Entry 7AY0 (X-ray diffraction, 3.60 A resolution); this record covers chains A and B.

== Chain A ==
Protein: WD repeat-containing protein 48
From: Homo sapiens
Reference sequence: Q8TAF3 (WDR48_HUMAN); residues 1-563 here = UniProt positions 1-563
Chain sequence (563 residues; row label = number of the first residue in the row):
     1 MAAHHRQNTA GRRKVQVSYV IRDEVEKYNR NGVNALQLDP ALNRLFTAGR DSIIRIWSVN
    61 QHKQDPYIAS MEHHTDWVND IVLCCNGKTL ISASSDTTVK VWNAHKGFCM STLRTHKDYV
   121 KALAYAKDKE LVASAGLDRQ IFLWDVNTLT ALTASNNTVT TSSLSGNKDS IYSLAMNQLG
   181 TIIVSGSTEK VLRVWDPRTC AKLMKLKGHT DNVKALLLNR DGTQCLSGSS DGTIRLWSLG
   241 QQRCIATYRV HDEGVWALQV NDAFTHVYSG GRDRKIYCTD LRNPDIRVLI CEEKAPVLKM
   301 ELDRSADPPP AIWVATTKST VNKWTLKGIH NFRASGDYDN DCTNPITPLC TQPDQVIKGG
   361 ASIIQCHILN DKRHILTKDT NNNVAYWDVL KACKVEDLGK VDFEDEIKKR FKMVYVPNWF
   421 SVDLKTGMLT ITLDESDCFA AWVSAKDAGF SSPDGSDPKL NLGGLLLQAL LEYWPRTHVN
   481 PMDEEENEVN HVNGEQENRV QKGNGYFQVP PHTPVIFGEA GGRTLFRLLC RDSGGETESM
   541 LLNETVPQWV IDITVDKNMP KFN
Disordered / not traced: 1-12, 330-343, 481-501, 560-563
Swiss-Prot annotation at these positions:
  - modified residue: Tyr28 (Phosphotyrosine), Lys214 (N6-acetyllysine)
  - mutagenesis: Arg30 (R30A: In UAF1(3A); impaired DNA-binding; when associated with A-50 and A-168. In UAF1(3A) ...), Arg50 (R50A: In UAF1(3A); impaired DNA-binding; when associated with A-30 and A-168. In UAF1(3A) ...), Trp77 (W77A: Impaired binding to USP12; when associated with Ala-256), Lys117 (K117A: In UAF1(11A); impaired DNA-binding; when associated with A-30, A-50, A-161, A-168, A-230, A-272, A-274, A-275, A-318 and A-363. In UAF1(11A) ...), Tyr119 (Y119A: Impaired binding to USP12; when associated with Ala-172), Thr161 (T161A: In UAF1(11A); impaired DNA-binding; when associated with A-30, A-50, A-117, A-168, A-230, A-272, A-274, A-275, A-318 and A-363. In UAF1(11A) ...), Lys168 (K168A: In UAF1(3A); impaired DNA-binding; when associated with A-30 and A-50. In UAF1(3A) ...), Ser170 (S170Y: Strongly reduces interaction with USP46 and abolishes stimulation of USP46 enzyme activity), Tyr172 (Y172A: Impaired binding to USP12; when associated with Ala-119), Lys214 (K214E: Strongly reduces interaction with USP12 or USP46 and abolishes stimulation of their enzyme activity; when associated with A-256 and D-272), Ser230 (S230A: In UAF1(11A); impaired DNA-binding; when associated with A-30, A-50, A-117, A-161, A-168, A-272, A-274, A-275, A-318 and A-363. In UAF1(11A) ...), Trp256 (W256A: Strongly reduces interaction with USP12 or USP46 and abolishes stimulation of their enzyme activity; when associated with E-214 and D-272. Impaired binding to USP12; when associated with Ala-77), 6 further mutagenesis entries in UniProt

== Chain B ==
Protein: Ubiquitin carboxyl-terminal hydrolase 1
From: Homo sapiens
Notes: EC 3.4.19.12
Chain sequence (397 residues; row label = number of the first residue in the row; note: 324 numbers in that range are skipped by the numbering (no residue carries them; nothing is unmodelled there)):
    65 GGSPINCEKR ENLLPFVGLN NLGNTCYLNS ILQVLYFCPG FKSGVKHLFN IIS
   132 RKKEALKSLA SYELICSLQS LIISVEQLQA SFLLNPEKYT DELATQPRRL LNTLRELNPM
   192 YEGYLQHDAQ EVLQCILGNI QETCQLLK
   400 KEEVKNVAEN EVKPINKGEE QIGFELVEKL FQGQLVLRTR CLECESLTER REDFQDISVP
   460 VQEDELSKVE ESSEISPEPK TEMKTLRWAI SQFASVERIV GEDKYFCENC HHYTEAERSL
   520 LFDKMPEVIT IHLKCFAASG LEFDCYGGGL SKINTPLLTP LKLSLEEWST KPTNDSYGLF
   580 AVVMHSGITI SSGHYTASVK VT
   732 DLNSLEQSLK EYEGKWLLFD DSEVKVTEEK DFLNSLSPST SPTSTPYLLF YKKL
Disordered / not traced: 65-80, 132-143, 170-175, 193-195, 400-422, 464-480, 543-546, 732-742, 770-772
Ion coordination: Zn2+: Cys440, Cys443, Cys506, Cys509

== Chain A / chain B interface ==
Residue-residue contacts (30; chain A residue first):
  Asp76(A) with His511(B), salt bridge
  Trp77(A) with Cys509(B); His511(B)
  Asp118(A) with Lys503(B), salt bridge
  Tyr119(A) with Lys503(B); His511(B), hydrogen bond; Tyr512(B), hydrogen bond (side chain-backbone)
  Lys121(A) with Glu442(B), salt bridge
  Leu137(A) with Lys503(B); Glu514(B)
  Asp169(A) with Arg497(B), salt bridge
  Ser170(A) with Val499(B); Glu514(B), hydrogen bond
  Tyr172(A) with Leu441(B); Glu442(B); Glu514(B), hydrogen bond
  Thr188(A) with Arg497(B), hydrogen bond
  Asp211(A) with Arg439(B), salt bridge
  Lys214(A) with Glu442(B), hydrogen bond (side chain-backbone); Glu444(B)
  Ser230(A) with Glu444(B), hydrogen bond
  Gly254(A) with Glu444(B)
  Trp256(A) with Glu442(B); Cys443(B); Glu444(B), hydrogen bond
  Arg272(A) with Cys443(B), hydrogen bond (side chain-backbone); Glu444(B), hydrogen bond (side chain-backbone); Ser445(B)
  Ile364(A) with His510(B)
  Lys425(A) with His510(B)
Interface residues without a listed pair, chain A (21 interface residues in all): Ser95, Leu424, Gly521
Interface residues without a listed pair, chain B (15 interface residues in all): Glu501

== Overview ==
Chain A and chain B form an interface of 21 and 15 residues respectively; the contacts include 10 hydrogen
bonds and 5 salt bridges. Among the polar pairs are Asp76(A)-His511(B), Asp118(A)-Lys503(B) and
Lys121(A)-Glu442(B). UniProt lists 18 mutagenesis sites on chain A.
Here chain A is WD repeat-containing protein 48 and chain B is Ubiquitin carboxyl-terminal hydrolase 1, both
from Homo sapiens. Entry 7AY0 (Crystal structure of truncated USP1-UAF1) was determined by X-ray diffraction.
